Entry 8XK6 (X-ray diffraction, 2.45 A resolution); this record covers chains A and H of the 3 polymer chains in the assembly.

Chain A:
Molecule: Envelopment polyprotein
Organism: Severe fever with thrombocytopenia syndrome virus
UniProtKB: R4V2Q5 (GP_SFTS); numbering as in UniProt (aligned over 1-340)
Amino-acid sequence (357 residues; each row starts with the number of its first residue):
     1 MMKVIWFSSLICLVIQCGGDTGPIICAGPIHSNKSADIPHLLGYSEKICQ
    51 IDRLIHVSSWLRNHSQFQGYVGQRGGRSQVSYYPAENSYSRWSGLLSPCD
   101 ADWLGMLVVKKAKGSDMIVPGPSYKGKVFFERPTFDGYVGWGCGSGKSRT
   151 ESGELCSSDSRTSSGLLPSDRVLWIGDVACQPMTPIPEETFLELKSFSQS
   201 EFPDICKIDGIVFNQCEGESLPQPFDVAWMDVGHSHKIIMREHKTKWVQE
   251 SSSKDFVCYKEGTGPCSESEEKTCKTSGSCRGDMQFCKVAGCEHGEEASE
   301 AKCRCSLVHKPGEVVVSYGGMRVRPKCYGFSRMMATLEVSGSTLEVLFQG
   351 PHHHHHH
Not modelled in the structure: 1-20, 294-300, 341-357
Differences from the reference sequence: conflict Leu13 (Phe in R4V2Q5), Gly18 (Ser in R4V2Q5), Thr21 (Ser in R4V2Q5), Arg161 (Gly in R4V2Q5), Ser340 (Asn in R4V2Q5); expression tag (341-357)
Cystine bridges: Cys26-Cys49, Cys143-Cys156, Cys180-Cys327, Cys206-Cys216, Cys258-Cys305, Cys266-Cys303, Cys274-Cys280, Cys287-Cys292
UniProt features mapped onto this chain:
  - glycosylation (N-linked (GlcNAc...) asparagine): Asn33, Asn63

Chain H:
Molecule: mAb S2A5 Fab heavy chain
Organism: Mus musculus
Notes: antibody fragment or engineered binder
Amino-acid sequence (251 residues; row label = number of the first residue in the row; a row labelled like 82A-82C holds insertion residues (82A, then the next letters in order); numbers below 1 keep their minus sign (Met-18 is residue -18)):
   -18 MGWSCIILFLVATATGVHSEVQLQQSGPELVKPGASVKVSCKASGYSFSD
    32 DNMYWVKQSHGKSLEWIGYID
   52A P
    53 DNGGTSYNQKFKGKATLTVDKSSSTAFMHL
82A-82C NSL
    83 TSEDSAVYYCAREDYYGS
100A-100C RAM
   101 DYWGQGTSVTVSSASTKGPSVFPLAPSSKSTSGGTAALGCLVKDYFPEPV
   151 TVSWNSGALTSGVHTFPAVLQSSGLYSLSSVVTVPSSSLGTQTYICNVNH
   201 KPSNTKVDKKVEPKSCDKTHHHHHH
Not modelled in the structure: -18 to 0, 114-225
Cystine bridges: Cys22-Cys92

How chain A and chain H interact:
Contacting residue pairs (25):
  His64(A) - Asp31(H)  salt bridge
  Gln66(A) - Tyr27(H)
  Gln66(A) - Arg94(H)  hydrogen bond
  Lys111(A) - Asp31(H)
  Lys111(A) - Asp32(H)  salt bridge
  Lys111(A) - Asp96(H)  salt bridge
  Ala112(A) - Tyr98(H)  hydrophobic
  Lys113(A) - Ser30(H)  hydrogen bond (side chain-backbone)
  Lys113(A) - Asp31(H)  hydrogen bond (side chain-backbone)
  Lys113(A) - Asp52(H)  salt bridge
  Lys113(A) - Asp53(H)
  Lys113(A) - Tyr98(H)  hydrogen bond (backbone-side chain)
  Gly114(A) - Tyr97(H)
  Gly114(A) - Tyr98(H)  hydrogen bond (backbone-side chain)
  Asp116(A) - Tyr98(H)  hydrogen bond (backbone-side chain)
  Ile118(A) - Tyr98(H)  hydrophobic
  Trp141(A) - Tyr98(H)
  Arg149(A) - Tyr98(H)  hydrogen bond (side chain-backbone)
  Glu154(A) - Tyr98(H)
  Glu154(A) - Arg100A(H)  salt bridge
  Leu155(A) - Tyr98(H)
  Leu155(A) - Gly99(H)
  Leu155(A) - Arg100A(H)
  Cys156(A) - Tyr98(H)
  Cys156(A) - Gly99(H)  hydrogen bond (backbone-backbone)
Also at the interface, not in a pair above, chain H (15 interface residues in all): Val2, Gly26, Ser100
From the paper, about this interface:
  - epitope / paratope residues, chain A: His64(A), Gln66(A), Lys111(A), Asp116(A), Trp141(A), Arg149(A), Glu154(A)
  - epitope / paratope residues, chain H: Ser30(H), Asp31(H), Asp32(H), Asp52(H), Arg94(H), Tyr98(H), Gly99(H), Arg100A(H)
  - hot spots on chain H (mutagenesis) - D31A/D32A: decreased binding to Envelopment polyprotein (chain A)

Summary:
13 residues of chain A face 15 of chain H across their interface; the contacts include 8 hydrogen bonds and 5
salt bridges. Polar pairs include His64(A)-Asp31(H), Lys111(A)-Asp32(H) and Lys111(A)-Asp96(H). The paper
reports that D31A/D32A of chain H reduce binding to Envelopment polyprotein (chain A); epitope/paratope
residues His64(A), Gln66(A) and Ser30(H) among others.
Here chain A is Envelopment polyprotein (Severe fever with thrombocytopenia syndrome virus) and chain H is mAb
S2A5 Fab heavy chain (Mus musculus). Entry 8XK6 (S2A5 Fab bound to SFTSV glycoprotein Gn) was determined by
X-ray diffraction together with 8XK8 from the same study.
